6OKB - chains G and H of the 13 polymer chains in the assembly; structure by electron microscopy, 6.70 A resolution (low resolution: residue-level contacts below are approximate; hydrogen-bond / salt-bridge calls are withheld).

Chain G (and H):
Molecule: Major capsid protein
From: Escherichia phage T5
Notes: chain H of this document is another copy of the same molecule, construct and numbering; everything in this record applies to it too
UniProtKB: Q6QGD8 (CAPSD_BPT5); numbering as in UniProt (aligned over 160-458)
Chain sequence (299 residues; numbered 160 to 458; the number before each row is that of its first residue):
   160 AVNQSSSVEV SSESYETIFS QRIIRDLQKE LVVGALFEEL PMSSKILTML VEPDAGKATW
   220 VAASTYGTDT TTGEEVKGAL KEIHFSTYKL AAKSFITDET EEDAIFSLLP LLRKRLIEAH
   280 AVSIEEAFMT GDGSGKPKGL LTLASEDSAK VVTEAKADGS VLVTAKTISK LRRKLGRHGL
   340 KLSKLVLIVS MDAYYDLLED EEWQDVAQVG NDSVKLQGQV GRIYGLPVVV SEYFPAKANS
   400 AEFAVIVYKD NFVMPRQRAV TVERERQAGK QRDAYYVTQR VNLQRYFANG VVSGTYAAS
Disordered / not traced: 160-169
UniProt features mapped onto this chain:
  - mutagenesis: Ile-183 (I183T: Confers resistance to Pycsar-mediated defense), Met-201 (M201V: Confers resistance to Pycsar-mediated defense), Met-208 (M208T: Confers resistance to Pycsar-mediated defense), Glu-260 (E260G: Confers resistance to Pycsar-mediated defense), Ile-283 (I283T: Confers resistance to Pycsar-mediated defense), Ser-328 (S328P: Confers resistance to Pycsar-mediated defense, reduced fitness compared to wild-type phage), Tyr-353 (Y353C: Confers resistance to Pycsar-mediated defense, reduced fitness compared to wild-type phage)

Interface between chain G and chain H:
Pairs across the interface (33; chain G residue first):
  Leu-190(G) / Leu-339(H)
  Leu-249(G) / Trp-219(H)
  Ala-250(G) / Trp-219(H)
  Ala-250(G) / Val-220(H)
  Ala-251(G) / Val-220(H)
  Lys-252(G) / Thr-218(H)
  Phe-254(G) / Asp-213(H)
  Ile-255(G) / Val-210(H)
  Ile-255(G) / Asp-213(H)
  Thr-256(G) / Leu-209(H)
  Thr-256(G) / Val-210(H)
  Leu-267(G) / Met-208(H)
  Leu-270(G) / Leu-199(H)
  Leu-271(G) / Met-208(H)
  Arg-274(G) / Tyr-445(H)
  Ala-278(G) / Lys-216(H)
  Ala-278(G) / Ala-217(H)
  Gly-294(G) / Trp-219(H)
  Lys-295(G) / Trp-219(H)
  Met-350(G) / Arg-332(H)
  Met-350(G) / Arg-336(H)
  Asp-351(G) / Arg-336(H)
  Tyr-353(G) / Arg-331(H)
  Tyr-353(G) / Arg-332(H)
  Tyr-354(G) / Lys-325(H)
  Tyr-354(G) / Ser-328(H)
  Tyr-354(G) / Lys-329(H)
  Tyr-354(G) / Arg-332(H)
  Glu-358(G) / Lys-325(H)
  Val-368(G) / Asp-364(H)
  Val-368(G) / Val-365(H)
  Asn-370(G) / Val-365(H)
  Glu-391(G) / Arg-336(H)
Interface residues without a listed pair, chain G (27 interface residues in all): Lys-248, Leu-275, Gln-367, Val-389
Interface residues without a listed pair, chain H (22 interface residues in all): Thr-207, Lys-340

Overview:
Chain G and chain H form an interface of 27 and 22 residues respectively. UniProt lists 7 mutagenesis sites on
chain G.
Chain G and chain H are both Major capsid protein (Escherichia phage T5); the structure, Prohead 2 of the
phage T5, was determined by electron microscopy (same publication as 6OMA and 6OMC).
